7ZJ8 - chains A and B of the 3 polymer chains in the assembly; structure by electron microscopy, 3.10 A resolution.

# Chain A (and B)
Molecule: Hemagglutinin, Fibritin
Source organism: Influenza A virus (A/Aichi/2/1968(H3N2))
Notes: chain B of this document is another copy of the same molecule, construct and numbering; everything in this record applies to it too
Reference sequence: chimeric construct of P03437, P10104: residues 1-504 from P03437 (HEMA_I68A0) positions 17-520 (UniProt number = residue number + 16); residues 519-545 from P10104 positions 458-484 (UniProt number = residue number - 61)
Sequence (554 residues; each row starts with the number of its first residue):
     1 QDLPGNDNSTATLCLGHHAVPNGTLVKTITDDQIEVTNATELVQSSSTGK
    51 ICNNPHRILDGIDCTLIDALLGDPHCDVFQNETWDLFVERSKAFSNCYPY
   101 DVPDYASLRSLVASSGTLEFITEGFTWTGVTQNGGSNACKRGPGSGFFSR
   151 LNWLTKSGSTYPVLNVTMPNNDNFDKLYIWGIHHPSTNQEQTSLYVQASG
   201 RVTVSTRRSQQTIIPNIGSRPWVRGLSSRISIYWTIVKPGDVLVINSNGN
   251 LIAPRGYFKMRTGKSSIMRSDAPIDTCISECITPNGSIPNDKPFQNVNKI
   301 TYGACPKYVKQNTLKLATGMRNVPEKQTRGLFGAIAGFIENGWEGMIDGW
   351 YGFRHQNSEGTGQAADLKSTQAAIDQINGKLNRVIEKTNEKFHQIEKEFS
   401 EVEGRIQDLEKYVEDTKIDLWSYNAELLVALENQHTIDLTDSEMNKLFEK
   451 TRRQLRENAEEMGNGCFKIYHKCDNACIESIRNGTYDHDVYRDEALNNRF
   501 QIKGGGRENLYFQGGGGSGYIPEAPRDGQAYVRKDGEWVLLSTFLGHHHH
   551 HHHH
Not modelled in the structure: 1-7, 502-554
Differences from the reference sequence: linker (505-518); engineered mutation L540 (Phe479 in P10104); expression tag (546-554)
Disulfide bonds: C14-C466, C52-C277, C64-C76, C97-C139, C281-C305, C473-C477
Covalently attached groups: N-acetylglucosamine (NAG) linked to N22, N38, N285, N483; glycan linked to N81, N165
Curated features (UniProtKB/Swiss-Prot):
  - site: R329, G330 (Cleavage)
  - glycosylation (N-linked (GlcNAc...) asparagine): N8, N22, N38, N81, N165, N285, N483

# Interface between chain A and chain B
Contacting residue pairs - 57 pairs, chain A then chain B:
  T28(A) - R383(B)  hydrogen bond (backbone-side chain)
  I29(A) - K380(B)
  I29(A) - R383(B)
  T30(A) - G379(B)
  T30(A) - K380(B)
  T30(A) - H435(B)
  D32(A) - R383(B)
  D101(A) - Q210(B)
  H184(A) - Q210(B)
  N216(A) - T212(B)  hydrogen bond
  I217(A) - R201(B)  hydrogen bond (backbone-side chain)
  G218(A) - N246(B)
  S219(A) - V244(B)
  S219(A) - N246(B)
  R220(A) - S205(B)
  R220(A) - Q210(B)  hydrogen bond
  P221(A) - S205(B)
  P221(A) - T206(B)
  P221(A) - R207(B)
  P221(A) - V244(B)
  W222(A) - R207(B)
  R229(A) - T206(B)
  R229(A) - R207(B)
  S400(A) - K238(B)
  E401(A) - R208(B)
  V402(A) - L111(B)  hydrophobic
  V402(A) - I236(B)  hydrophobic
  G404(A) - S107(B)
  R405(A) - S107(B)  hydrogen bond (backbone-side chain)
  R405(A) - E403(B)  salt bridge
  R405(A) - E410(B)  salt bridge
  D408(A) - S110(B)  hydrogen bond
  D408(A) - H393(B)  salt bridge
  L409(A) - I395(B)  hydrophobic
  Y412(A) - Q394(B)
  Y412(A) - I395(B)  hydrophobic
  Y412(A) - K397(B)
  Y412(A) - E414(B)  hydrogen bond
  Y412(A) - K417(B)  hydrogen bond
  T416(A) - K417(B)
  D419(A) - K391(B)  salt bridge
  L420(A) - W421(B)
  L420(A) - N424(B)
  Y423(A) - N424(B)
  Y423(A) - L428(B)
  E426(A) - R383(B)  salt bridge
  A430(A) - R383(B)
  E460(A) - R456(B)
  E460(A) - E457(B)
  E460(A) - R492(B)  salt bridge
  E461(A) - R453(B)
  E461(A) - R456(B)
  M462(A) - R456(B)
  G463(A) - R453(B)
  Y470(A) - R456(B)
  R499(A) - E457(B)  salt bridge
  F500(A) - E457(B)
Other interface residues (no listed pair), chain A (43 interface residues in all): K27, V223, S231, I339, E403, I406, V413, Q434
Other interface residues (no listed pair), chain B (44 interface residues in all): A106, T203, Q376, F399, I406, L409, V413, L420, E432, F500

# Overview
Chain A and chain B form an interface of 43 and 44 residues respectively, with 8 hydrogen bonds and 7 salt
bridges. Among the polar pairs are R405(A)-E403(B), R405(A)-E410(B) and D408(A)-H393(B). N-acetylglucosamine
is covalently linked to N22(A), N38(A), N285(A) and N483(A).
Chain A and chain B are both Hemagglutinin, Fibritin (Influenza A virus (A/Aichi/2/1968(H3N2))); the
structure, X-31 Hemagglutinin Precursor HA0 at pH 7.5 after reneutralization, was determined by electron
microscopy, deposited together with 7ZJ6 and 7ZJ7.
